Entry 5E0W (X-ray diffraction, 2.00 A resolution); this record covers chains A and B of the 4 polymer chains in the assembly.

== Chain A (and B) ==
Name: Estrogen receptor
Source organism: Homo sapiens
Notes: fragment: ligand-binding domain; chain B of this document is another copy of the same molecule, construct and numbering; everything in this record applies to it too
Reference sequence: P03372 (ESR1_HUMAN); residues 298-554 here = UniProt positions 298-554
Chain sequence (257 residues; numbered 298 to 554; the number before each row is that of its first residue):
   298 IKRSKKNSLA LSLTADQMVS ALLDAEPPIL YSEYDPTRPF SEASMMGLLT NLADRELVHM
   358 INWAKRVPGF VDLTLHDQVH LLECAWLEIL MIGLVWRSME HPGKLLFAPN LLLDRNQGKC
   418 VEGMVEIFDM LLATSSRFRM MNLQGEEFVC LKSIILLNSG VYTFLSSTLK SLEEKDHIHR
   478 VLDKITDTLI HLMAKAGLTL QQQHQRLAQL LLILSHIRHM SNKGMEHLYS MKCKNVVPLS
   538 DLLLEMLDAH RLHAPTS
Unresolved in the structure: 298-304, 461-465, 531-535, 549-554 (chain B: 298-304, 331-333, 461-471, 549-554)
Sequence notes: engineered mutation S537 (Tyr in P03372)
Small-molecule neighbours: 5KE (4,4'-{[(3S)-3-(4-hydroxyphenyl)cyclohexylidene]methanediyl}diphenol): M343, L346, T347, L349, A350, E353, W383, L384, L387, M388, L391, R394, F404, V418, E419, G420, M421, I424, F425, L428, G521, H524, L525, M528, L540

== Interface between chain A and chain B ==
Pairs across the interface - 59 pairs, chain A then chain B:
  A430(A) - Y459(B)
  R434(A) - Y459(B)  hydrogen bond
  R434(A) - H476(B)  hydrogen bond
  I451(A) - L509(B)  hydrophobic
  N455(A) - L509(B)  hydrogen bond (side chain-backbone)
  N455(A) - H513(B)  hydrogen bond (backbone-side chain)
  S456(A) - H513(B)
  V458(A) - H513(B)
  Y459(A) - A430(B)  hydrophobic
  Y459(A) - R434(B)  hydrogen bond
  Y459(A) - I510(B)
  Y459(A) - H513(B)
  T460(A) - M427(B)
  H476(A) - R434(B)
  D480(A) - Q502(B)
  D480(A) - Q506(B)  hydrogen bond
  T483(A) - H501(B)
  T483(A) - A505(B)
  D484(A) - Q498(B)
  D484(A) - H501(B)  salt bridge
  D484(A) - Q502(B)  hydrogen bond
  I487(A) - H501(B)
  L497(A) - L497(B)  hydrophobic
  Q498(A) - D484(B)  hydrogen bond
  H501(A) - T483(B)
  H501(A) - I487(B)
  H501(A) - L504(B)
  Q502(A) - D480(B)
  Q502(A) - D484(B)  hydrogen bond
  L504(A) - H501(B)
  A505(A) - T483(B)
  A505(A) - L508(B)  hydrophobic
  Q506(A) - H476(B)
  Q506(A) - D480(B)  hydrogen bond
  L508(A) - A505(B)  hydrophobic
  L509(A) - I451(B)  hydrophobic
  L509(A) - N455(B)  hydrogen bond (backbone-side chain)
  L509(A) - L511(B)  hydrophobic
  I510(A) - Y459(B)
  L511(A) - L509(B)  hydrophobic
  S512(A) - R515(B)  hydrogen bond
  H513(A) - N455(B)  hydrogen bond (side chain-backbone)
  H513(A) - S456(B)
  H513(A) - V458(B)
  H513(A) - Y459(B)
  H513(A) - R515(B)
  R515(A) - S512(B)  hydrogen bond
  R515(A) - H513(B)  hydrogen bond
  R515(A) - H516(B)
  H516(A) - R515(B)  hydrogen bond
  H516(A) - N519(B)  hydrogen bond
  N519(A) - H516(B)  hydrogen bond
  N519(A) - N519(B)  hydrogen bond
  K520(A) - Y526(B)  hydrogen bond
  E523(A) - E523(B)
  E523(A) - Y526(B)  hydrogen bond
  Y526(A) - K520(B)  hydrogen bond
  Y526(A) - E523(B)  hydrogen bond
  H547(A) - K520(B)
Also at the interface, not in a pair above, chain A (35 interface residues in all): G457, L479
Also at the interface, not in a pair above, chain B (36 interface residues in all): G457, L479, Q500, R548

== Overview ==
The interface between chain A and chain B involves 35 residues on one side and 36 on the other; the contacts
include 23 hydrogen bonds and 1 salt bridge. Polar pairs include D484(A)-H501(B), R434(A)-Y459(B) and
R434(A)-H476(B). Ligands of chain A: compound 5KE.
Chain A and chain B are both Estrogen receptor (Homo sapiens); the structure, Crystal Structure of the
ER-alpha Ligand-binding Domain in Complex with the Cyclofenil Derivative
4,4'-{[(3S)-3-(4-hydroxyphenyl)cyclohexylidene]methanediyl}diphenol, was determined by X-ray diffraction,
deposited together with 4ZN7, 4ZNH, 4ZNS, 4ZNT, 4ZNU, 4ZNV and 50 further entries.
